PDB entry 6OQT | electron microscopy, 3.10 A resolution | chains Y and a of the 22 polymer chains in the assembly

== Chain Y ==
Protein: ATP synthase subunit b
From: Escherichia coli
UniProt: A0A073FPT7 (A0A073FPT7_ECOLX); residue numbers follow UniProt; this construct covers 1-156
Amino-acid sequence (156 residues; row label = number of the first residue in the row):
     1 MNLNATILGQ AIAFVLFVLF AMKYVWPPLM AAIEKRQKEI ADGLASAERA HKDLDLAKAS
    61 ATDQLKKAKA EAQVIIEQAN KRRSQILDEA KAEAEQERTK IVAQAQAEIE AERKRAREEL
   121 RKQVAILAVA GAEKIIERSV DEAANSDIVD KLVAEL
Sequence notes: conflict Ala21 (Cys in A0A073FPT7)

== Chain a ==
Protein: ATP synthase subunit a
From: Escherichia coli
UniProt: C3SL77 (C3SL77_ECOLX); residues 1-271 here = UniProt positions 1-271
Amino-acid sequence (271 residues; numbered 1 to 271; the number before each row is that of its first residue):
     1 MASENMTPQD YIGHHLNNLQ LDLRTFSLVD PQNPPATFWT INIDSMFFSV VLGLLFLVLF
    61 RSVAKKATSG VPGKFQTAIE LVIGFVNGSV KDMYHGKSKL IAPLALTIFV WVFLMNLMDL
   121 LPIDLLPYIA EHVLGLPALR VVPSADVNVT LSMALGVFIL ILFYSIKMKG IGGFTKELTL
   181 QPFNHWAFIP VNLILEGVSL LSKPVSLGLR LFGNMYAGEL IFILIAGLLP WWSQWILNVP
   241 WAIFHILIIT LQAFIFMVLT IVYLSMASEE H
Disordered / not traced: 1-3, 270-271

== How chain Y and chain a interact ==
Residue-residue contacts (33):
  Met1(Y) - Met6(a)  hydrogen bond (backbone-backbone)
  Met1(Y) - Tyr11(a)  hydrophobic
  Leu3(Y) - Tyr128(a)  hydrophobic
  Ala5(Y) - Trp231(a)
  Thr6(Y) - Asp124(a)
  Thr6(Y) - Ala226(a)
  Thr6(Y) - Gln234(a)
  Ile7(Y) - Asp124(a)
  Ile7(Y) - Tyr128(a)  hydrophobic
  Gly9(Y) - Trp231(a)
  Gln10(Y) - Pro122(a)
  Gln10(Y) - Ile123(a)  hydrogen bond (side chain-backbone)
  Gln10(Y) - Asp124(a)  hydrogen bond
  Ala13(Y) - Trp235(a)  hydrophobic
  Ala13(Y) - Asn238(a)
  Ala13(Y) - Val239(a)
  Phe14(Y) - Pro122(a)  hydrophobic
  Leu16(Y) - Trp235(a)  hydrophobic
  Leu16(Y) - Val239(a)  hydrophobic
  Phe17(Y) - Leu120(a)  hydrophobic
  Ile33(Y) - Lys74(a)
  Ile33(Y) - Thr77(a)
  Arg36(Y) - Thr77(a)
  Arg36(Y) - Leu81(a)
  Gln37(Y) - Pro72(a)  hydrogen bond (side chain-backbone)
  Gln37(Y) - Gly73(a)  hydrogen bond (side chain-backbone)
  Gln37(Y) - Lys74(a)
  Gln37(Y) - Thr77(a)  hydrogen bond
  Ile40(Y) - Gly70(a)
  Ile40(Y) - Pro72(a)
  Ile40(Y) - Glu80(a)
  Leu44(Y) - Gly70(a)
  Leu44(Y) - Val71(a)
Also at the interface, not in a pair above, chain Y (19 interface residues in all): Ile12, Phe20, Ala41
Also at the interface, not in a pair above, chain a (28 interface residues in all): Glu4, Pro8, Ser69, Ala78, Ala242, Ile243, Ile246

== Summary ==
The interface between chain Y and chain a involves 19 residues on one side and 28 on the other, with 6
hydrogen bonds. Polar pairs include Gln10(Y)-Ile123(a), Gln10(Y)-Asp124(a) and Gln37(Y)-Pro72(a).
Here chain Y is ATP synthase subunit b and chain a is ATP synthase subunit a, both from Escherichia coli.
Entry 6OQT (E. coli ATP synthase State 1c) was determined by electron microscopy, deposited together with
6OQR, 6OQS, 6OQU, 6OQV, 6OQW, 6PQV and 3 further entries.
